4CDK - chains A and E; structure by X-ray diffraction, 2.80 A resolution.

# Chain A
Protein: E3 ubiquitin-protein ligase ZNRF3
Source organism: Mus musculus
Notes: fragment: ectodomain, residues 53-205
UniProtKB: Q5SSZ7 (ZNRF3_MOUSE); residues 56-208 here correspond to UniProt positions 53-205 (UniProt number = residue number - 3)
Sequence (164 residues; row label = number of the first residue in the row):
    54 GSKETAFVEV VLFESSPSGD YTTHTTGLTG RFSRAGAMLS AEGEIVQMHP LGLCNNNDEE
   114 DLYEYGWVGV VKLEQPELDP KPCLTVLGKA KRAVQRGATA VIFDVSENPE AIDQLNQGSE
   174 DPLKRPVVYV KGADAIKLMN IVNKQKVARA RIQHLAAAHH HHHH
Not modelled in the structure: 54-56, 209-217
Disulfides: Cys107-Cys136
Construct notes: expression tag (54-55, 209-217)

# Chain E
Protein: R-spondin-1
Source organism: Homo sapiens
Notes: fragment: furin-like domain, residues 31-145
UniProtKB: Q2MKA7 (RSPO1_HUMAN); residue numbers follow UniProt; this construct covers 31-145
Sequence (126 residues; row label = number of the first residue in the row):
    29 GSRISAEGSQ ACAKGCELCS EVNGCLKCSP KLFILLERND IRQVGVCLPS CPPGYFDARN
    89 PDMNKCIKCK IEHCEACFSH NFCTKCKEGL YLHKGRCYPA CPEGSSAANG TMECSSPAAA
   149 HHHHHH
Not modelled in the structure: 29-35, 146-154
Disulfides: Cys40-Cys47, Cys44-Cys53, Cys56-Cys75, Cys79-Cys94, Cys97-Cys105, Cys102-Cys111, Cys114-Cys125, Cys129-Cys142
Construct notes: expression tag (29-30, 146-154)
UniProt features mapped onto this chain:
  - glycosylation: Asn137 (N-linked (GlcNAc...) asparagine)
  - mutagenesis: Arg66 (R66A: Strongly reduces activation of Wnt signaling; R66W: Reduces activation of Wnt signaling), Arg70 (R70C/E: Strongly reduces activation of Wnt signaling), Gln71 (Q71E: No effect on activation of Wnt signaling; Q71R: Strongly reduces activation of Wnt signaling), Gly73 (G73E/R: Strongly reduces activation of Wnt signaling), Arg87 (R87A: Nearly abolishes activation of Wnt signaling), Phe106 (F106A: Abolishes activation of Wnt signaling. Abolishes LGR4 binding; F106E: Abolishes activation of Wnt signaling), Phe110 (F110A: Nearly abolishes activation of Wnt signaling; F110E: Abolishes activation of Wnt signaling), Lys122 (K122A: Strongly reduces affinity for LGR4), Arg124 (R124A: Strongly reduces affinity for LGR4), Asn137 (N137Q: Secretion of RSPO1 is decreased. Increased Wnt/beta-catenin signaling-enhancing effects)
Reported in the primary citation:
  - conformationally variable residues (domain motion, order/disorder transition): Asn67 to Arg70, Lys98
  - disease-associated variants - Q71R, G73R: decreased binding to ZNRF3 (proposed by the authors, not directly observed)
  - mutagenesis - R70C: decreased expression

# Interface between chain A and chain E
Residue-residue contacts (48; chain A residue first):
  Ile98(A) - Ile69(E)
  Val99(A) - Arg66(E)
  Val99(A) - Ile69(E)  hydrophobic
  Gln100(A) - Asn51(E)  hydrogen bond
  Gln100(A) - Arg66(E)  hydrogen bond (backbone-side chain)
  Gln100(A) - Ile69(E)  hydrogen bond (backbone-backbone)
  Gln100(A) - Arg70(E)
  Gln100(A) - Gln71(E)  hydrogen bond (side chain-backbone)
  Met101(A) - Arg66(E)
  Met101(A) - Gln71(E)
  His102(A) - Asn51(E)  hydrogen bond (side chain-backbone)
  His102(A) - Cys53(E)  hydrogen bond (side chain-backbone)
  His102(A) - Leu54(E)
  His102(A) - Leu64(E)
  His102(A) - Gln71(E)  hydrogen bond (backbone-side chain)
  His102(A) - Gly73(E)
  Pro103(A) - Asn51(E)
  Leu104(A) - Ile62(E)  hydrophobic
  Leu104(A) - Leu64(E)
  Leu104(A) - Met91(E)  hydrophobic
  Gly105(A) - Leu64(E)
  Gly105(A) - Gln71(E)
  Asn108(A) - Lys93(E)
  Asn109(A) - Ile95(E)
  Asn109(A) - His108(E)  hydrogen bond
  Asn110(A) - Lys93(E)  hydrogen bond
  Asn110(A) - Ile95(E)
  Glu112(A) - Lys98(E)  hydrogen bond (backbone-side chain)
  Glu112(A) - His108(E)  salt bridge
  Glu113(A) - Tyr83(E)
  Glu113(A) - Ile95(E)
  Glu113(A) - Lys96(E)  hydrogen bond (side chain-backbone)
  Glu113(A) - Lys98(E)
  Tyr116(A) - Arg66(E)
  Lys125(A) - Val50(E)
  Lys125(A) - Asn51(E)  hydrogen bond (backbone-side chain)
  Glu127(A) - Ser48(E)  hydrogen bond
  Glu127(A) - Asn51(E)  hydrogen bond
  Glu127(A) - Leu54(E)
  Leu131(A) - Leu46(E)
  Leu131(A) - Leu54(E)  hydrophobic
  Val195(A) - Arg70(E)
  Asn196(A) - Arg70(E)
  Gln198(A) - Ile69(E)
  Lys199(A) - Asp68(E)
  Lys199(A) - Ile69(E)
  Val200(A) - Ile69(E)
  Ala201(A) - Ile69(E)
Other interface residues (no listed pair), chain A (26 interface residues in all): Cys107, Leu115, Met192
Other interface residues (no listed pair), chain E (24 interface residues in all): Val72, Phe84, Cys94
Interface features reported in the paper:
  - pairs named by the authors: Ile98(A)-Ile69(E) (hydrophobic contact), Val195(A)-Ile69(E) (hydrophobic contact), Ala201(A)-Ile69(E) (hydrophobic contact)
  - interface residues, chain A: Gln100(A), Met101(A), His102(A), Leu104(A), Gly105(A), Tyr116(A), Lys125(A), Glu127(A), Leu131(A), Asn196(A)
  - interface residues, chain E: Leu46(E), Ser48(E), Asn51(E), Cys53(E), Leu54(E), Ile62(E), Leu64(E), Arg66(E), Ile69(E), Arg70(E), Gln71(E), Gly73(E)

# Overview
26 residues of chain A and 24 residues of chain E are in contact; the contacts include 14 hydrogen bonds and 1
salt bridge. Among the polar pairs are Glu112(A)-His108(E), Gln100(A)-Asn51(E) and Gln100(A)-Arg66(E). The
paper describes hydrophobic contacts between Ile98(A) and Ile69(E), Val195(A) and Ile69(E) and Ala201(A) and
Ile69(E). From the paper: Q71R and G73R of chain E reduce binding to ZNRF3; interface residues Gln100(A),
Met101(A) and Leu46(E) among others.
Chain A is E3 ubiquitin-protein ligase ZNRF3 (Mus musculus) and chain E is R-spondin-1 (Homo sapiens); the
structure, Structure of ZNRF3-RSPO1, was determined by X-ray diffraction together with 4CDJ from the same
study.
